6YDI - chains B and F of the 4 polymer chains in the assembly; structure by X-ray diffraction, 1.95 A resolution.

Chain B:
Protein: Methane monooxygenase
Source organism: Methylosinus trichosporium OB3b
UniProtKB: A0A2D2D5X7 (A0A2D2D5X7_METTR); residues 1-395 here = UniProt positions 1-395
Chain sequence (395 residues; row label = number of the first residue in the row):
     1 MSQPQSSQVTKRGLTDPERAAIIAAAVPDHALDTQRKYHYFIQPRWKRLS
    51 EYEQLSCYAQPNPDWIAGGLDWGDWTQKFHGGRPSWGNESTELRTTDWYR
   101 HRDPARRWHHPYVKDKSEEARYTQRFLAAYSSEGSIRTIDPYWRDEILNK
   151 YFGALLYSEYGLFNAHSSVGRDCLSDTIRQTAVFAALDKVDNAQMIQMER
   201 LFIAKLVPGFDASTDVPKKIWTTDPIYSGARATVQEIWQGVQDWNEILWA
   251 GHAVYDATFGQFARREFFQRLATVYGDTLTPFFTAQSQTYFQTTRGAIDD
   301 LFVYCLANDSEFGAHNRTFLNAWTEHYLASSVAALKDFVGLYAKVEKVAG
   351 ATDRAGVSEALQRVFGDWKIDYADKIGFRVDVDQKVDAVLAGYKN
Not modelled in the structure: 1-4, 394-395

Chain F:
Protein: Methane monooxygenase
Source organism: Methylosinus trichosporium OB3b
UniProtKB: A0A1A6FHH2 (A0A1A6FHH2_9RHIZ); residues 1-169 here = UniProt positions 1-169
Chain sequence (169 residues; each row starts with the number of its first residue):
     1 MAKREPIHDNSIRTEWEAKIAKLTSVDQATKFIQDFRLAYTSPFRKSYDI
    51 DVDYQYIERKIEEKLSVLKTEKLPVADLITKATTGEDAAAVEATWIAKIK
   101 AAKSKYEAERIHIEFRQLYKPPVLPVNVFLRTDAALGTVLMEIRNTDYYG
   151 TPLEGLRKERGVKVLHLQA
Not modelled in the structure: 1

How chain B and chain F interact:
Contacting residue pairs (50; chain B residue first):
  Asp64(B) with His8(F), salt bridge; Arg13(F), salt bridge; Tyr56(F); Arg59(F), hydrogen bond (backbone-side chain)
  Trp65(B) with Gln55(F), hydrogen bond; Tyr56(F), hydrophobic; Arg59(F)
  Ala67(B) with Arg59(F)
  Asp71(B) with His8(F)
  Trp72(B) with Ile7(F), hydrophobic
  Gly73(B) with Gln55(F)
  Asp74(B) with Gln55(F), hydrogen bond
  His80(B) with His112(F); Met141(F); Arg144(F), hydrogen bond
  Gly81(B) with His112(F); Ile113(F); Arg116(F); Leu140(F)
  Gly82(B) with Arg116(F)
  Arg83(B) with Arg116(F); Leu130(F), hydrogen bond (side chain-backbone); Asp133(F), salt bridge; Ala134(F)
  Pro84(B) with Arg116(F)
  Asn88(B) with Glu62(F)
  Glu89(B) with Arg116(F), salt bridge; Lys120(F); Pro121(F); Val126(F); Phe129(F)
  Ser90(B) with Val126(F)
  Thr91(B) with Val126(F)
  Glu92(B) with Pro125(F); Val126(F), hydrogen bond (side chain-backbone)
  Arg94(B) with Glu62(F), salt bridge
  Val241(B) with Asn127(F)
  Gln242(B) with Asn127(F), hydrogen bond (backbone-side chain); Leu130(F)
  Asp243(B) with Asn127(F), hydrogen bond (backbone-side chain)
  Glu246(B) with Asn127(F), hydrogen bond
  Phe312(B) with Glu63(F); Val67(F), hydrophobic
  His315(B) with Ser66(F), hydrogen bond; Val67(F); Thr70(F)
  Thr318(B) with Thr70(F); Leu78(F)
  Phe319(B) with Thr70(F)
  Ala322(B) with Val75(F), hydrophobic
Interface residues without a listed pair, chain B (30 interface residues in all): Ile66, Leu70, Thr96
Interface residues without a listed pair, chain F (31 interface residues in all): Tyr54, Lys69, Pro122

Summary:
The interface between chain B and chain F involves 30 residues on one side and 31 on the other, with 10
hydrogen bonds and 5 salt bridges. Polar pairs include Asp64(B)-His8(F), Asp64(B)-Arg13(F) and
Arg83(B)-Asp133(F).
Here chain B is Methane monooxygenase and chain F is Methane monooxygenase, both from Methylosinus
trichosporium OB3b. Entry 6YDI (XFEL structure of the Soluble methane monooxygenase hydroxylase and regulatory
subunit complex, from Methylosinus trichosporium OB3b ...) was determined by X-ray diffraction, deposited
together with 6YD0, 6YDU and 6YY3.
